PDB entry 7B7Q | X-ray diffraction, 1.35 A resolution | chains A and B

[Chain A (and B)]
Molecule: Carbon monoxide dehydrogenase
Source organism: Carboxydothermus hydrogenoformans (strain ATCC BAA-161 / DSM 6008 / Z-2901)
Notes: EC 1.2.7.4; chain B of this document is another copy of the same molecule, construct and numbering; everything in this record applies to it too
Reference sequence: Q3AG28 (Q3AG28_CARHZ); residues 1-629 here = UniProt positions 1-629
Sequence (629 residues; each row starts with the number of its first residue):
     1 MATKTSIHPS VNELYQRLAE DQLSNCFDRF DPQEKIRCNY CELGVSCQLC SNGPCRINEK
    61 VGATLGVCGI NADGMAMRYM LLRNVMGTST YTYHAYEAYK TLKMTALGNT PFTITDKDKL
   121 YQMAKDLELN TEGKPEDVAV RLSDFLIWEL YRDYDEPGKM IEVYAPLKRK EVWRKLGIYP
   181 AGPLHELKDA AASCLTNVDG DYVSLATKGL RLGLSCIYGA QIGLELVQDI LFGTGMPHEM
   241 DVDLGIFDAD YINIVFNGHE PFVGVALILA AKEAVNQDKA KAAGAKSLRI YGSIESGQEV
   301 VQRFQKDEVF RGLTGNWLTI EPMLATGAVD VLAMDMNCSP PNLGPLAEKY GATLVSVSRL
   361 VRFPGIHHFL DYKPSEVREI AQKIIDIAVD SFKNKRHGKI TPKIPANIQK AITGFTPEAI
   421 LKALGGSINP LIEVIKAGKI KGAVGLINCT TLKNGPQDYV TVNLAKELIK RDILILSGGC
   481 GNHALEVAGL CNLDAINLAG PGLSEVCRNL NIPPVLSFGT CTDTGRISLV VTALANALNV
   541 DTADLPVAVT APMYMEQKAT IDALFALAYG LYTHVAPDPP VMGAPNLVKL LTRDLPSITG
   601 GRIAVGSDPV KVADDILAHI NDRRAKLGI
Modified / non-standard residues: Cys521 (S-mercaptocysteine; CSS)
Bound ions: 2Fe-2S cluster Fe: Cys38, Cys41 (shared with Cys38(B), Cys41(B) of chain B); 4Fe-4S cluster Fe: Cys47, Cys50, Cys55, Cys68; Fe ion: Cys338, Cys449, Cys480, Cys521, Glu556
Residues lining bound ligands:
  - 2Fe-2S cluster (FES): Cys38, Tyr40, Cys41, Ser46, Arg56
  - 4Fe-4S cluster (SF4): Cys47, Gln48, Leu49, Cys50, Asn52, Gly53, Cys55, Gly66, Val67, Cys68, Ile70, Met75, Arg78, Thr196
  - T2N (3,5-dioxa-7-thia-1-thionia-2$l2,4$l2,6$l3,8$L2-tetraferrabicyclo[4.2.0]octane): His259, Ile294, Glu295, Trp317, Asn337, Cys338, Asn448, Cys449, Gly479, Cys480, Cys521, Met555, Glu556, Lys558
  - tris(hydroxyethyl)aminomethane (TAM): Asp578, Met582, Val605, Gly606, Ser607
What the authors report for this chain:
  - T2N coordination: Cys338, Cys449, Cys480, Cys521, Glu556
  - binding site for T2N: His259, Glu295, Asn337
  - T2N coordination through a water molecule: His259, Glu295
  - 2Fe-2S cluster coordination: Cys41
  - 4Fe-4S cluster coordination: Cys47, Cys50, Cys55, Cys68
  - conformationally variable residues (side-chain flip): Cys521, Glu556

[Chain A / chain B interface]
Pairs across the interface (193; chain A residue first):
  Cys26(A) - Val67(B)
  Arg29(A) - Leu65(B)
  Arg29(A) - Gly66(B)  hydrogen bond (side chain-backbone)
  Arg29(A) - Val67(B)  hydrogen bond (side chain-backbone)
  Arg29(A) - Cys68(B)  hydrogen bond (side chain-backbone)
  Arg29(A) - Gly69(B)
  Phe30(A) - Asn52(B)
  Phe30(A) - Val67(B)  hydrophobic
  Pro32(A) - Gly62(B)
  Pro32(A) - Ala63(B)
  Gln33(A) - Cys55(B)
  Gln33(A) - Arg56(B)  hydrogen bond (side chain-backbone)
  Gln33(A) - Ala63(B)
  Gln33(A) - Leu65(B)  hydrogen bond (side chain-backbone)
  Gln33(A) - Val67(B)
  Lys35(A) - Val61(B)  hydrogen bond (side chain-backbone)
  Ile36(A) - Arg56(B)  hydrogen bond (backbone-side chain)
  Ile36(A) - Asn58(B)
  Arg37(A) - Asn52(B)  hydrogen bond (side chain-backbone)
  Arg37(A) - Gly53(B)  hydrogen bond (side chain-backbone)
  Arg37(A) - Pro54(B)  hydrogen bond (side chain-backbone)
  Cys38(A) - Pro54(B)
  Cys38(A) - Arg56(B)
  Cys41(A) - Gln48(B)  hydrogen bond
  Cys41(A) - Pro54(B)  hydrophobic
  Glu42(A) - Pro54(B)
  Gln48(A) - Cys41(B)  hydrogen bond
  Gln48(A) - Gln48(B)
  Gln48(A) - Tyr79(B)  hydrogen bond
  Gln48(A) - Arg83(B)  hydrogen bond (backbone-side chain)
  Leu49(A) - Tyr79(B)
  Leu49(A) - Gln557(B)  hydrogen bond (backbone-side chain)
  Cys50(A) - Met555(B)
  Ser51(A) - Thr451(B)  hydrogen bond
  Ser51(A) - Lys453(B)  hydrogen bond (backbone-side chain)
  Ser51(A) - Tyr554(B)  hydrogen bond (side chain-backbone)
  Ser51(A) - Met555(B)  hydrogen bond (backbone-backbone)
  Ser51(A) - Pro577(B)
  Asn52(A) - Phe30(B)
  Asn52(A) - Arg37(B)  hydrogen bond (backbone-side chain)
  Asn52(A) - Trp317(B)
  Asn52(A) - Thr451(B)  hydrogen bond
  Asn52(A) - Leu452(B)  hydrogen bond (side chain-backbone)
  Asn52(A) - Lys453(B)  hydrogen bond (side chain-backbone)
  Asn52(A) - Met555(B)
  Gly53(A) - Arg37(B)  hydrogen bond (backbone-side chain)
  Gly53(A) - Lys453(B)  hydrogen bond (backbone-side chain)
  Pro54(A) - Arg37(B)  hydrogen bond (backbone-side chain)
  Pro54(A) - Cys38(B)
  Pro54(A) - Cys41(B)  hydrophobic
  Pro54(A) - Glu42(B)
  Cys55(A) - Gln33(B)
  Arg56(A) - Gln33(B)  hydrogen bond (backbone-side chain)
  Arg56(A) - Ile36(B)  hydrogen bond (side chain-backbone)
  Arg56(A) - Cys38(B)
  Arg56(A) - Arg56(B)
  Asn58(A) - Ile36(B)
  Val61(A) - Pro32(B)
  Gly62(A) - Pro32(B)
  Ala63(A) - Pro32(B)
  Ala63(A) - Gln33(B)
  Leu65(A) - Arg29(B)
  Leu65(A) - Gln33(B)  hydrogen bond (backbone-side chain)
  Leu65(A) - Asn342(B)
  Gly66(A) - Arg29(B)  hydrogen bond (backbone-side chain)
  Val67(A) - Cys26(B)  hydrogen bond (backbone-side chain)
  Val67(A) - Arg29(B)  hydrogen bond (backbone-side chain)
  Val67(A) - Gln33(B)
  Cys68(A) - Arg29(B)  hydrogen bond (backbone-side chain)
  Cys68(A) - Pro340(B)
  Cys68(A) - Pro341(B)
  Gly69(A) - Arg29(B)
  Gly69(A) - Pro341(B)
  Gly69(A) - Asn342(B)
  Ile70(A) - Pro341(B)
  Tyr79(A) - Gln48(B)  hydrogen bond
  Tyr79(A) - Leu49(B)
  Tyr79(A) - Tyr79(B)  hydrogen bond
  Leu82(A) - Met86(B)  hydrophobic
  Arg83(A) - Gln48(B)  hydrogen bond (side chain-backbone)
  Met86(A) - Leu82(B)  hydrophobic
  Met86(A) - Ala191(B)
  Met86(A) - Cys194(B)
  Met86(A) - Leu195(B)
  Gly87(A) - Leu195(B)
  Ser89(A) - Lys188(B)
  Ser89(A) - Ala191(B)
  Ser89(A) - Ala192(B)
  Thr90(A) - Ala192(B)
  Tyr93(A) - Lys188(B)
  Tyr93(A) - Asp189(B)
  Tyr96(A) - Asp153(B)  hydrogen bond
  Tyr96(A) - His185(B)
  Lys100(A) - Asp153(B)  salt bridge
  Tyr151(A) - Tyr151(B)  hydrogen bond (backbone-side chain)
  Tyr151(A) - His185(B)  hydrogen bond
  Asp153(A) - Tyr96(B)  hydrogen bond
  Asp153(A) - Lys100(B)  salt bridge
  Tyr154(A) - Arg359(B)
  Tyr154(A) - Tyr372(B)
  Tyr154(A) - Lys373(B)
  Leu184(A) - Leu184(B)
  His185(A) - Tyr96(B)
  His185(A) - Tyr151(B)  hydrogen bond
  Leu187(A) - Leu187(B)  hydrophobic
  Lys188(A) - Ser89(B)
  Lys188(A) - Tyr93(B)
  Lys188(A) - Leu184(B)
  Asp189(A) - Tyr93(B)
  Asp189(A) - Arg359(B)  salt bridge
  Asp189(A) - Leu360(B)
  Ala191(A) - Met86(B)
  Ala191(A) - Ser89(B)
  Ala192(A) - Ser89(B)
  Ala192(A) - Thr90(B)
  Ser193(A) - Leu360(B)
  Cys194(A) - Met86(B)
  Leu195(A) - Met86(B)
  Leu195(A) - Gly87(B)
  Leu195(A) - Asn337(B)
  Leu195(A) - Glu556(B)
  Leu195(A) - Gln557(B)
  Thr196(A) - Asn337(B)
  Thr196(A) - Met555(B)
  Asn197(A) - Trp317(B)
  Asn197(A) - Asn337(B)
  Asn197(A) - Cys338(B)  hydrogen bond
  Asn197(A) - Ser339(B)  hydrogen bond (backbone-backbone)
  Asn197(A) - Pro340(B)
  Asn197(A) - Pro341(B)
  Asn197(A) - Met555(B)
  Val198(A) - Asn337(B)
  Val198(A) - Leu360(B)
  Val198(A) - Val361(B)
  Val198(A) - Arg362(B)
  Asp199(A) - Leu360(B)
  Asp199(A) - Arg362(B)
  Gly200(A) - Arg362(B)  hydrogen bond (backbone-backbone)
  Gly200(A) - Pro364(B)
  Asp201(A) - Arg362(B)
  Asp201(A) - Phe363(B)
  Ser204(A) - Arg362(B)
  Lys208(A) - Arg359(B)  hydrogen bond (side chain-backbone)
  Lys208(A) - Leu360(B)  hydrogen bond (side chain-backbone)
  Trp317(A) - Asn52(B)
  Trp317(A) - Asn197(B)
  Asn337(A) - Leu195(B)
  Asn337(A) - Thr196(B)
  Asn337(A) - Asn197(B)
  Asn337(A) - Val198(B)
  Cys338(A) - Asn197(B)  hydrogen bond
  Ser339(A) - Asn197(B)  hydrogen bond (backbone-backbone)
  Pro340(A) - Cys68(B)
  Pro340(A) - Asn197(B)
  Pro341(A) - Cys68(B)
  Pro341(A) - Gly69(B)
  Pro341(A) - Ile70(B)
  Pro341(A) - Asn197(B)
  Asn342(A) - Gly69(B)
  Arg359(A) - Tyr154(B)
  Arg359(A) - Asp189(B)  salt bridge
  Arg359(A) - Lys208(B)  hydrogen bond (backbone-side chain)
  Leu360(A) - Asp189(B)
  Leu360(A) - Ser193(B)
  Leu360(A) - Val198(B)
  Leu360(A) - Asp199(B)
  Leu360(A) - Lys208(B)  hydrogen bond (backbone-side chain)
  Val361(A) - Val198(B)
  Arg362(A) - Val198(B)
  Arg362(A) - Asp199(B)
  Arg362(A) - Gly200(B)  hydrogen bond (backbone-backbone)
  Arg362(A) - Asp201(B)
  Arg362(A) - Ser204(B)
  Phe363(A) - Asp201(B)
  Tyr372(A) - Tyr154(B)
  Lys373(A) - Tyr154(B)
  Lys373(A) - Asp155(B)  salt bridge
  Thr451(A) - Ser51(B)  hydrogen bond
  Thr451(A) - Asn52(B)  hydrogen bond
  Leu452(A) - Asn52(B)  hydrogen bond (backbone-side chain)
  Lys453(A) - Ser51(B)  hydrogen bond (side chain-backbone)
  Lys453(A) - Asn52(B)  hydrogen bond (backbone-side chain)
  Lys453(A) - Gly53(B)  hydrogen bond (side chain-backbone)
  Tyr554(A) - Ser51(B)  hydrogen bond (backbone-side chain)
  Met555(A) - Cys50(B)
  Met555(A) - Ser51(B)  hydrogen bond (backbone-backbone)
  Met555(A) - Asn52(B)
  Met555(A) - Thr196(B)
  Met555(A) - Asn197(B)
  Glu556(A) - Leu195(B)
  Gln557(A) - Leu49(B)  hydrogen bond (side chain-backbone)
  Gln557(A) - Leu195(B)
  Pro577(A) - Ser51(B)
Also at the interface, not in a pair above, chain A (92 interface residues in all): Ser24, Tyr40, Asn71, Val85, Thr92, Asp155, Met336, Pro364, Lys558
Also at the interface, not in a pair above, chain B (92 interface residues in all): Ser24, Lys35, Tyr40, Val85, Thr92, Glu156, Met336, Lys558

[Summary]
Chain A and chain B each contribute 92 residues to their interface, with 60 hydrogen bonds and 5 salt bridges.
Polar pairs include Lys100(A)-Asp153(B), Asp189(A)-Arg359(B) and Lys373(A)-Asp155(B). From the paper: a
binding site for T2N at His259(A), Glu295(A) and Asn337(A); T2N coordination by Cys338(A), Cys449(A) and
Cys480(A) among others.
Chain A and chain B are both Carbon monoxide dehydrogenase (Carboxydothermus hydrogenoformans (strain ATCC
BAA-161 / DSM 6008 / Z-2901)); the structure, CooS-V with oxidized hybrid cluster, was determined by X-ray
diffraction, deposited together with 7B7T, 7B95, 7B97 and 7B9A.
